PDB entry 6Z9A | X-ray diffraction, 3.10 A resolution | chains A and B

[Chain A]
Molecule: SusD homolog
Source organism: Bacteroides thetaiotaomicron (strain ATCC 29148 / DSM 2079 / NCTC 10582 / E50 / VPI-5482)
Reference sequence: Q8A6W4 (Q8A6W4_BACTN); residues -17 to 552 here correspond to UniProt positions 1-570 (UniProt number = residue number + 18)
Sequence (580 residues; numbered -17 to 562; the number before each row is that of its first residue; numbers below 1 keep their minus sign (Met-17 is residue -17)):
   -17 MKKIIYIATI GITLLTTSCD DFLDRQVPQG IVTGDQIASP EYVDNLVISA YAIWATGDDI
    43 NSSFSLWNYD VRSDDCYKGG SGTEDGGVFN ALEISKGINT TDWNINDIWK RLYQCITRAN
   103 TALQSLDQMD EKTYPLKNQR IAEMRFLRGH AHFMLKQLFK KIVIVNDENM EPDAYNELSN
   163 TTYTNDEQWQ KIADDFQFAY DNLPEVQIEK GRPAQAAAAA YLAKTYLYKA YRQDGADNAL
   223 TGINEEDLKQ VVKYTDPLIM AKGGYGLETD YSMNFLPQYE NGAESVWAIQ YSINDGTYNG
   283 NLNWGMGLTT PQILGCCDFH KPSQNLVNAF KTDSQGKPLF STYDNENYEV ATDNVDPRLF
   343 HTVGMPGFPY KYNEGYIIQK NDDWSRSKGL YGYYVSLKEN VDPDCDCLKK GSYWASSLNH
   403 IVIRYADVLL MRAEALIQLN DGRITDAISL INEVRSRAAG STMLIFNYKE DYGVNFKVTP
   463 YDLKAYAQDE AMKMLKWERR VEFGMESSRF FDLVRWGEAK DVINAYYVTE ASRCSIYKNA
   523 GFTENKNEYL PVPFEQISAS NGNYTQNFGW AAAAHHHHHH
Unresolved in the structure: -17 to 0, 553-562
Construct notes: expression tag (553-562)
Cystine bridges: Cys298-Cys299, Cys387-Cys389
Residues lining bound ligands:
  - beta-D-fructofuranose (FRU), molecule 1: Asp41, Ile42, Asn43, Trp85, Asp89, Arg93
  - beta-D-fructofuranose (FRU), molecule 2: Asp41, Ile42, Asn43, Asp67, Gly68, Trp85, Asp89, Arg93, Leu290, Cys298, Cys299, Phe301, Arg368, Lys392, Ser394, Tyr395
  - beta-D-fructofuranose (FRU), molecule 3: Ile42, Asp67, Leu290, Cys298, Cys299, Phe301, Arg368, Tyr395
  - beta-D-fructofuranose (FRU), molecule 4: Ile42, Asn43, Asp67, Gly68, Leu290, Phe301
  - beta-D-fructofuranose (FRU), molecule 5: Cys298, Lys392, Ser394, Tyr395
From the paper describing this entry:
  - mutagenesis - W85A, C298A: abolished binding to levan (citing earlier work)
  - mutagenesis - Y395A (6-fold): decreased binding to levan (citing earlier work)
  - mutagenesis - W85A: unchanged growth in response to levan
  - mutagenesis - W85A: unchanged expression
  - mutagenesis - W85A: abolished binding to ~DP9 FOS
  - mutagenesis - D41A/N43A/D67A/W85A/C298A/R368A/Y395A (8 h): decreased growth
  - mutagenesis - D41A/N43A/D67A/W85A/C298A/R368A/Y395A: decreased expression

[Chain B]
Molecule: SusC homolog
Source organism: Bacteroides thetaiotaomicron (strain ATCC 29148 / DSM 2079 / NCTC 10582 / E50 / VPI-5482)
Reference sequence: Q8A6W3 (Q8A6W3_BACTN); residues -24 to 1016 here correspond to UniProt positions 1-1041 (UniProt number = residue number + 25)
Sequence (1041 residues; each row starts with the number of its first residue; numbers below 1 keep their minus sign (Met-24 is residue -24)):
   -24 MPGIMKNKKL LCSVCFLFAF MSALWGQNIT VKGNVTSKTD GQPIIGASVV ETTATTNGTI
    36 TDFDGNFTLS VPVNSTLKIT YIGYKPVTVK AAAIVNVLLE EDTQMVDEVV VTGYTTQRKA
    96 DLTGAVSVVK VDEIQKQGEN NPVKALQGRV PGMNITADGN PSGSATVRIR GIGTLNNNDP
   156 LYIIDGVPTK AGMHELNGND IESIQVLKDA ASASIYGSRA ANGVIIITTK QGKKGQIKIN
   216 FDASVSASMY QSKMNVLNTE QYGRAMWQAY VNDGENPNGN ALGYAYNWGY NADGNPVLYG
   276 MTLSKYLDSK NTMPVADTDW FDEITRTGVI QQYNLSVSNG SEKGSSFFSL GYYKNLGVIK
   336 DTDFDRFSAR MNSDYKLIDD ILTIGQHFTL NRTSEVQAPG GIIETALDIP SAIPVYASDG
   396 SWGGPVGGWP DRRNPRAVLE YNKDNRYTYW RMFGDAYVNL TPFKGFNLRS TFGLDYANKQ
   456 ARYFTYPYQE GTQTNNGKSA VEAKQEHWTK WMWNAIATYQ LEVGKHRGDV MIGMELNRED
   516 DSHFSGYKED FSILTPDYMW PDAGSGTAQA YGAGEGYSLV SFFGKMNYSY ADRYLLSLTL
   576 RRDGSSRFGK NHRYATFPSV SLGWRITQEN FMKELTWLDD LKLRASWGQT GNQEISNLAR
   636 YTIYAPNYGT TDSFGGQSYG TAYDITGSNG GGVLPSGFKR NQIGNDNIKW ETTTQTNVGI
   696 DFSLFKQSLY GSLEYYYKKA TDILTEMAGV GVLGEGGSRW INSGAMKNQG FEFNLGYRNK
   756 TAFGLTYDLN GNISTYRNEI LELPETVAAN GKFGGNGVKS VVGHTYGAQV GYIADGIFKS
   816 QDEVDNHATQ EGAAVGRIRY RDIDHNGVID ERDQNWIYDP TPSFSYGLNI YLEYKNFDLT
   876 MFWQGVQGVD IISDVKKKSD FWSASNVGFL NKGTRLLNAW SPTNPNSDIP ALTRSDTNNE
   936 QRVSTYFVEN GSFLKLRNIQ LGYTVPAVIS KKMRMDRLRF YCSAQNLLTI KSKNFTGEDP
   996 ENPNFSYPIP VNITFGLNIG F
Unresolved in the structure: -24 to 95
Bound ions: Mg2+: Asp837, Asp839, Asn841, Val843, Asp848
Residues lining bound ligands:
  - beta-D-fructofuranose (FRU), molecule 1: Gly375, Gly376, Glu379, Thr380, Asp383, Arg407
  - beta-D-fructofuranose (FRU), molecule 2: Gly375, Gly376, Glu379, Thr380, Asp383, Asp406, Arg407, Gln468, Phe649, Gln652, Asn901, Val902
  - beta-D-fructofuranose (FRU), molecule 3: Asp406, Arg407, Phe649, Asn901
  - beta-D-fructofuranose (FRU), molecule 4: Asp406, Arg407, Val902
  - beta-D-fructofuranose (FRU), molecule 5: Asp406, Gln468, Phe649

[How chain A and chain B interact]
Pairs across the interface (176):
  Cys1(A) with Tyr589(B), hydrogen bond (backbone-side chain)
  Asp2(A) with Arg588(B), salt bridge
  Phe4(A) with Asn512(B); Arg513(B), hydrogen bond (backbone-side chain); Ser553(B); Leu554(B); Val555(B), hydrophobic
  Leu5(A) with Ser553(B); Val555(B), hydrophobic; Gly579(B); Ser580(B); Ser581(B); Arg588(B); Tyr589(B)
  Asp6(A) with Arg588(B), salt bridge
  Arg7(A) with Arg513(B)
  Gln8(A) with Arg513(B); Glu514(B); Asp515(B), hydrogen bond; Gly551(B); Tyr552(B), hydrogen bond (side chain-backbone); Ser553(B)
  Pro10(A) with Leu633(B), hydrophobic; Tyr636(B)
  Gln11(A) with Gly549(B)
  Gly12(A) with Pro641(B)
  Ile13(A) with Ile638(B), hydrophobic; Tyr639(B)
  Val14(A) with Thr637(B); Ile638(B); Tyr639(B), hydrogen bond (backbone-backbone); Phe673(B), hydrophobic
  Thr15(A) with Thr637(B)
  Gly16(A) with Thr637(B), hydrogen bond (backbone-backbone)
  Ile19(A) with Tyr639(B), hydrophobic
  Tyr24(A) with Phe673(B), hydrophobic
  Asn27(A) with Ser671(B); Gly672(B); Phe673(B)
  Ile30(A) with Thr656(B); Ile660(B), hydrophobic; Pro670(B)
  Ser31(A) with Thr656(B); Phe673(B), hydrogen bond (side chain-backbone)
  Tyr33(A) with Tyr658(B); Ile660(B), hydrophobic
  Ala34(A) with Gly655(B); Thr656(B); Ala657(B); Tyr658(B), hydrophobic
  Ile35(A) with Tyr654(B), hydrophobic; Glu730(B)
  Ala37(A) with Tyr658(B), hydrophobic
  Thr38(A) with Gln652(B); Ser653(B), hydrogen bond; Tyr654(B), hydrogen bond (side chain-backbone); Gly655(B), hydrogen bond (side chain-backbone)
  Gly39(A) with Tyr654(B)
  Asp40(A) with Gly651(B); Gln652(B), hydrogen bond (backbone-backbone)
  Asp41(A) with Gly650(B); Gln652(B), hydrogen bond
  Ile42(A) with Gly650(B), hydrogen bond (backbone-backbone)
  Ser63(A) with Val902(B); Gly903(B), hydrogen bond (side chain-backbone)
  Thr65(A) with Ser930(B), hydrogen bond
  Glu66(A) with Ser898(B); Ser900(B); Asn901(B); Ser930(B); Asp931(B), hydrogen bond (side chain-backbone); Gln936(B)
  Asp67(A) with Asn901(B), hydrogen bond (backbone-backbone)
  Lys78(A) with Glu826(B), salt bridge
  Asn81(A) with Tyr807(B); Glu846(B)
  Thr82(A) with Glu846(B), hydrogen bond
  Thr83(A) with Glu846(B)
  Arg93(A) with Gln652(B), hydrogen bond; Tyr654(B), hydrogen bond
  Tyr95(A) with Gly726(B); Val727(B), hydrophobic; Gly729(B)
  Gln96(A) with Tyr654(B), hydrogen bond; Gly729(B); Glu730(B)
  Thr99(A) with Arg675(B); Leu728(B); Glu730(B)
  Arg100(A) with Tyr654(B), hydrogen bond (side chain-backbone); Gly655(B), hydrogen bond (side chain-backbone); Lys674(B); Glu730(B), salt bridge
  Thr103(A) with Tyr639(B)
  Val145(A) with Val727(B), hydrophobic
  Val147(A) with Val727(B), hydrophobic
  Pro154(A) with Ile678(B), hydrophobic; Leu728(B), hydrophobic; Arg734(B)
  Asp155(A) with Arg734(B), salt bridge
  Tyr157(A) with Val727(B); Leu728(B), hydrophobic
  Asn158(A) with Val725(B)
  Leu160(A) with Val727(B), hydrophobic
  Glu191(A) with Ile660(B)
  Lys192(A) with Ile660(B), hydrogen bond (backbone-backbone); Thr661(B)
  Gly193(A) with Ile660(B), hydrogen bond (backbone-backbone)
  Arg194(A) with Ile660(B)
  Glu262(A) with Asn664(B)
  Asn263(A) with Gly662(B), hydrogen bond (side chain-backbone)
  Ala270(A) with Tyr658(B)
  Ile271(A) with Tyr658(B)
  Gln272(A) with Tyr658(B), hydrogen bond (backbone-side chain); Asp659(B); Gly662(B)
  Tyr273(A) with Asn664(B)
  Ser274(A) with Asp659(B); Asn664(B); Gly665(B); Leu669(B)
  Ile275(A) with Asn664(B), hydrogen bond (backbone-backbone); Gly665(B); Gly666(B), hydrogen bond (backbone-backbone)
  Asn276(A) with Gly666(B), hydrogen bond (backbone-backbone); Gly667(B), hydrogen bond (backbone-backbone)
  Asp277(A) with Tyr643(B), hydrogen bond (backbone-side chain); Gly665(B); Gly667(B); Leu669(B)
  Gly278(A) with Gln544(B), hydrogen bond (backbone-side chain); Tyr643(B); Gly667(B)
  Thr279(A) with Gln544(B), hydrogen bond (backbone-side chain); Tyr643(B); Gly644(B)
  Tyr280(A) with Lys473(B); Tyr522(B), hydrogen bond; Gln544(B); Tyr546(B); Gly644(B), hydrogen bond (backbone-backbone); Thr645(B); Thr646(B); Asp647(B)
  Asn281(A) with Lys473(B)
  Asn283(A) with Ala657(B), hydrogen bond (side chain-backbone)
  Trp286(A) with Gly650(B); Gly651(B)
  Gly297(A) with Asp406(B)
  Cys298(A) with Asp406(B)
  Asp364(A) with Ala256(B); Gly402(B); Gly403(B)
  Arg368(A) with Asp406(B); Val902(B)
  Lys370(A) with Ala256(B); Leu257(B); Gly403(B), hydrogen bond (side chain-backbone); Phe904(B)
  Lys392(A) with Thr469(B), hydrogen bond (side chain-backbone)
  Ser394(A) with Ser648(B); Phe649(B); Gly650(B), hydrogen bond (side chain-backbone)
  Tyr395(A) with Phe649(B); Gly650(B)
  Trp396(A) with Asn471(B)
  Ser399(A) with Asn664(B), hydrogen bond
  Phe536(A) with Gly792(B); Val793(B)
  Glu537(A) with Ala784(B); Asn785(B)
  Gln538(A) with Gly726(B), hydrogen bond (side chain-backbone)
  Ser540(A) with Glu780(B); Ala784(B)
  Ala541(A) with Glu780(B)
  Tyr546(A) with Val727(B)
Other interface residues (no listed pair), chain A (92 interface residues in all): Leu28, Gly79, Trp91, Leu296, Asp365, Asn521, Asn543
Other interface residues (no listed pair), chain B (96 interface residues in all): Lys285, Thr467, Trp486, Leu511, Glu524, Lys585, Arg929, Thr932

[Summary]
Chain A and chain B form an interface of 92 and 96 residues respectively; the contacts include 42 hydrogen
bonds and 5 salt bridges. Polar pairs include Asp2(A)-Arg588(B), Asp6(A)-Arg588(B) and Lys78(A)-Glu826(B). The
paper reports that W85A and C298A of chain A abolish binding to levan; Y395A of chain A reduces binding to
levan.
Chain A is SusD homolog and chain B is SusC homolog, both from Bacteroides thetaiotaomicron (strain ATCC 29148
/ DSM 2079 / NCTC 10582 / E50 / VPI-5482); the structure, Fructo-oligosaccharide transporter BT 1762-63, was
determined by X-ray diffraction (same publication as 6Z8I, 6ZAZ, 6ZLT, 6ZLU and 6ZM1).
